Entry 4LCE (X-ray diffraction, 2.38 A resolution); this record covers chain A.

[Chain A]
Protein: C-terminal-binding protein 1
Organism: Homo sapiens
Notes: EC 1.1.1.-; fragment: Dehydrogenase Domain
UniProtKB: Q13363 (CTBP1_HUMAN); numbering as in UniProt (aligned over 28-353)
Sequence (347 residues; row label = number of the first residue in the row):
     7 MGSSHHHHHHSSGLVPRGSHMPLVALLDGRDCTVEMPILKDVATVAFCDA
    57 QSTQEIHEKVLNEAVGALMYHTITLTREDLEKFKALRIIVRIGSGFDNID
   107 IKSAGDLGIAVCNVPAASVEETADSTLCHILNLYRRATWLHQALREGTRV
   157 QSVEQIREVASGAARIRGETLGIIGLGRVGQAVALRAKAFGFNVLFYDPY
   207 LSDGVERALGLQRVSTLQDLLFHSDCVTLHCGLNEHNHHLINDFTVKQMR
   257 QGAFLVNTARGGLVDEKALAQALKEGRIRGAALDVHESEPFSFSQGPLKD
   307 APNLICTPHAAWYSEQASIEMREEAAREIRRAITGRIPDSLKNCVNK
Disordered / not traced: 7-26
Sequence notes: expression tag (7-27)
Ligand contacts:
  - 4-(methylsulfanyl)-2-oxobutanoic acid (KMT): Tyr76, His77, Arg97, Ile98, Gly99, Ser100, Gly101, Arg266, His315, Trp318, Met327
  - NAD (nicotinamide-adenine-dinucleotide): Ser100, Gly101, Pro121, Ser124, Thr128, Ile180, Gly181, Leu182, Gly183, Arg184, Val185, Gly186, Tyr203, Asp204, Pro205, Tyr206, Leu207, His236, Cys237, Gly238, Leu239, Asn240, Asn243, Leu246, Thr264, Ala265, Arg266, Asp290, Val291, His315, Ala317, Trp318
Swiss-Prot annotation at these positions:
  - active site: Arg266, Glu295, His315 (Proton donor)
  - binding site (NAD(+)): Ser100, Ile180 to Val185, Asp204, Cys237 to Asn243, Thr264 to Arg266, Asp290, His315 to Trp318
  - modified residue: Ser300 (Phosphoserine)
  - natural variant: Arg342 (R342W: In HADDTS)
  - mutagenesis: Ala52 (A52E: Loss of interaction with SIMC1. No effect on its proteolytic processing mediated by CAPN3), Val66 (V66R: Loss of interaction with SIMC1. Reduced proteolytic processing mediated by CAPN3), Cys134 (C134A: Strongly reduces E1A binding; when associated with A-138; A-141 and A-150), Asn138 (N138A: Strongly reduces E1A binding; when associated with A-134; A-141 and A-150), Arg141 to Arg142 (Strongly reduces E1A binding; when associated with A-163 and A-171), Arg141 (R141A: Strongly reduces E1A binding; when associated with A-134; A-138 and A-150), Leu150 (L150A: Strongly reduces E1A binding; when associated with A-134; A-138 and A-141), Arg163 (R163A: Strongly reduces E1A binding; when associated with A-141; A-142 and A-171), Arg171 (R171A: Strongly reduces E1A binding; when associated with A-141; A-142 and A-163), Gly181 (G181V: Strongly reduces E1A binding; when associated with V-183 and A-204), Gly183 (G183A: Reduced proteolytic processing mediated by CAPN3; when associated with A-186; G183V: Strongly reduces E1A binding; when associated with V-181 and A-204), Gly186 (G186A: Reduced proteolytic processing mediated by CAPN3; when associated with A-183), 5 further mutagenesis entries in UniProt
From the paper describing this entry:
  - binding site for 4-(methylsulfanyl)-2-oxobutanoic acid: Tyr76, His77, Arg97, Arg266, His315, Trp318, Met327
  - specificity-determining residues: Trp318
  - catalytic residues: Arg266, His315 (by similarity / conservation)

[In short]
Chain A binds NAD and 4-(methylsulfanyl)-2-oxobutanoic acid. From UniProt: 3 active-site residues, 23
NAD+-binding residues and 17 mutagenesis sites. The paper reports catalytic residues Arg266 and His315; a
binding site for 4-(methylsulfanyl)-2-oxobutanoic acid at Tyr76, His77 and Arg97 among others.
Chain A is C-terminal-binding protein 1 (Homo sapiens); the structure, CtBP1 in complex with substrate MTOB,
was determined by X-ray diffraction (same publication as 4LCJ).
